Entry 5GNZ (X-ray diffraction, 2.20 A resolution); this record covers chains C and D of the 8 polymer chains in the assembly.

# Chain C (and D)
Name: Beta-glucosidase
Notes: EC 3.2.1.21; engineered mutation(s): V174C, A404V, L441F; chain D of this document is another copy of the same molecule, construct and numbering; everything in this record applies to it too
Sequence (467 residues; numbered -2 to 464; the number before each row is that of its first residue; numbers below 1 keep their minus sign (Met-2 is residue -2)):
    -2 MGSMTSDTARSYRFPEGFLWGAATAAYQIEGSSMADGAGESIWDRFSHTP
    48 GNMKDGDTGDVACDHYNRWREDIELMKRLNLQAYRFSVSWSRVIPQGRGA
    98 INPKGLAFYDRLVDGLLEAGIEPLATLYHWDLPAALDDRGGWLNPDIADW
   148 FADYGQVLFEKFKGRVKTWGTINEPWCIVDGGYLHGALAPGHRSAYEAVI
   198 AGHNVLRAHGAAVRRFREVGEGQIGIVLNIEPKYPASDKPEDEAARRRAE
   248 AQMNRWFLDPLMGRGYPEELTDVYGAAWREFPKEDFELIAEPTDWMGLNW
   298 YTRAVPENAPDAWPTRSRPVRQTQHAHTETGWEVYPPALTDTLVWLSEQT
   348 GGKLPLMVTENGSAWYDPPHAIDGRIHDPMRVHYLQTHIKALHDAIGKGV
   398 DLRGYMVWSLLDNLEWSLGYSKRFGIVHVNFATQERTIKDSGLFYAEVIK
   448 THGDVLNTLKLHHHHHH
Unresolved in the structure: -2 to 7, 455-464 (chain D: -2 to 6, 455-464)
Ligand contacts: beta-D-glucopyranose (BGC): Gln25, His126, Trp127, Asn170, Glu171, Asn296, Tyr298, Trp329, Glu357, Trp405, Glu412, Trp413, Phe421

# Chain C / chain D interface
Contacting residue pairs (5):
  Asp146(C) with Gln153(D)
  Glu215(C) with Arg95(D), salt bridge; Asp143(D); Trp147(D), hydrogen bond
  Glu281(C) with Glu215(D)
Also at the interface, not in a pair above, chain C (5 interface residues in all): Asp143, Val216
Also at the interface, not in a pair above, chain D (6 interface residues in all): Glu157

# Summary
Chain C and chain D form an interface of 5 and 6 residues respectively, with 1 hydrogen bond and 1 salt
bridge. Polar contacts include Glu215(C)-Arg95(D) and Glu215(C)-Trp147(D). Chain C binds beta-D-glucopyranose.
Chain C and chain D are both Beta-glucosidase; the structure, The M3 mutant structure of Bgl6, was determined
by X-ray diffraction (same publication as 5GNX and 5GNY).
